PDB entry 1R5I | X-ray diffraction, 2.60 A resolution | chains A and D of the 4 polymer chains in the assembly

# Chain A
Molecule: HLA class II histocompatibility antigen, DR alpha chain
Source organism: Homo sapiens
Notes: fragment: alpha chain of class II MHC (residues 26-206)
UniProtKB: P01903 (2DRA_HUMAN); residues 1-181 here correspond to UniProt positions 26-206 (UniProt number = residue number + 25)
Amino-acid sequence (181 residues; numbered 1 to 181; the number before each row is that of its first residue):
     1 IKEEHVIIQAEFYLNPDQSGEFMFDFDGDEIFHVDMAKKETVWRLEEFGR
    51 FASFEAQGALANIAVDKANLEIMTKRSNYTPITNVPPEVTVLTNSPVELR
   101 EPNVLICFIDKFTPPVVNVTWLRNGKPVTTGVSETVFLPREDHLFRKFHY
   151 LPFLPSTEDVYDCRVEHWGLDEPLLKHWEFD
Cystine bridges: Cys107-Cys163
Modified positions: Mse23 (selenomethionine; parent Met); Mse36 (selenomethionine; parent Met); Mse73 (selenomethionine; parent Met)
Differences from the reference sequence: modified residue (23, 36, 73)
Swiss-Prot annotation at these positions:
  - region: Glu179 to Asp181 (Connecting peptide)
  - site: Gln9 (Self- and pathogen-derived peptide antigen), Gly49 (Self-peptide antigen), Phe51 (Self- and pathogen-derived peptide antigen), Ala52 (Self-peptide antigen), Ser53 (Self- and pathogen-derived peptide antigen), Glu55 (Pathogen-derived peptide antigen), Asn62 (Self- and pathogen-derived peptide antigen), Asn69 (Pathogen-derived peptide antigen), Arg76 (Self- and pathogen-derived peptide antigen)
  - glycosylation (N-linked (GlcNAc...) asparagine): Asn78, Asn118
Reported in the primary citation:
  - mutagenesis - K39A: unchanged binding to superantigen (chain D) (citing earlier work)

# Chain D
Molecule: superantigen
Source organism: Mycoplasma arthritidis
UniProtKB: Q48898 (Q48898_MYCAT); aligned to UniProt positions 23-235 over residues 1-213 (the alignment contains insertions or deletions, so no single offset holds)
Amino-acid sequence (216 residues; row label = number of the first residue in the row; numbers below 1 keep their minus sign (Leu-2 is residue -2)):
    -2 LGSMKLRVENPKKAQKHFVQNLNNVVFTNKELEDIYNLSNKEETKEVLKL
    48 FKLKVNQFYRHAFGIVNDYNGLLEYKEIFNMMFLKLSVVFDTQRKEANNV
    98 EQIKRNIAILDEIMAKADNDLSYFISQNKNFQELWDKAVKLTKEMKIKLK
   148 GQKLDLRDGEVAINKVRELFGSDKNVKELWWFRSLLVKGVYLIKRYYEGD
   198 IELKTTSDFAKAVFED
Disordered / not traced: -2 to -1
Differences from the reference sequence: cloning artifact (-2 to 0)
Reported in the primary citation:
  - self-association interface (contacts with another copy of this molecule); pairs are residue here / residue on that copy: Arg154-Asp197, Ile144, Arg192, Tyr193, Tyr194, Glu195
  - binding site for phosphate ion: His14, Lys113, Asp117

# How chain A and chain D interact
Residue-residue contacts (27):
  Tyr13(A) - Asp88(D)  hydrogen bond
  Asp17(A) - Lys92(D)  hydrogen bond (backbone-side chain)
  Gln18(A) - Asp88(D)  hydrogen bond
  Gln18(A) - Arg91(D)  hydrogen bond
  Gln18(A) - Lys92(D)  hydrogen bond (backbone-side chain)
  Ala37(A) - Thr89(D)
  Ala37(A) - Gln99(D)  hydrogen bond (backbone-side chain)
  Lys38(A) - Arg102(D)
  Lys39(A) - Ile106(D)
  Lys39(A) - Glu109(D)  salt bridge
  Gln57(A) - Lys82(D)  hydrogen bond
  Gln57(A) - Glu109(D)
  Gln57(A) - Lys113(D)
  Leu60(A) - Val85(D)  hydrophobic
  Leu60(A) - Ile106(D)  hydrophobic
  Ala61(A) - His14(D)
  Ala61(A) - Met78(D)
  Ala61(A) - Lys82(D)
  Asn62(A) - His14(D)
  Ile63(A) - Val85(D)  hydrophobic
  Ala64(A) - Leu81(D)
  Ala64(A) - Lys82(D)
  Ala64(A) - Val85(D)  hydrophobic
  Val65(A) - His14(D)
  Val65(A) - Met78(D)  hydrophobic
  Lys67(A) - Ser84(D)  hydrogen bond
  Lys67(A) - Asp88(D)  salt bridge
Also at the interface, not in a pair above, chain A (16 interface residues in all): Mse36, Ala68
Also at the interface, not in a pair above, chain D (17 interface residues in all): Asn103, Ile110
Interface features reported in the paper:
  - specific contacts: Tyr13(A)-Asp88(D), Asp17(A)-Lys92(D), Gln18(A)-Asp88(D), Ala37(A)-Gln99(D), Lys38(A)-Arg102(D), Lys39(A)-Glu109(D) (salt bridge), Gln57(A)-Lys82(D), Asn62(A)-His14(D), Lys67(A)-Asp88(D), Ser84(D)-Lys67(A), Thr89(D)-Ala37(A), Arg91(D)-Gln18(A), Lys113(D)-Gln57(A)
  - interface residues, chain A: Tyr13(A), Mse36(A), Lys39(A), Leu60(A), Ala61(A), Ile63(A), Ala64(A), Val65(A), Ala68(A)
  - interface residues, chain D: Met78(D), Leu81(D), Val85(D), Ile106(D)

# Summary
16 residues of chain A face 17 of chain D across their interface; the contacts include 8 hydrogen bonds and 2
salt bridges. Among the polar pairs are Lys39(A)-Glu109(D), Lys67(A)-Asp88(D) and Tyr13(A)-Asp88(D). The
authors report contacts between Tyr13(A) and Asp88(D), Asp17(A) and Lys92(D) and Gln18(A) and Asp88(D) among
others; a salt bridge between Lys39(A) and Glu109(D). From the paper: a binding site for phosphate ion at
His14(D), Lys113(D) and Asp117(D); K39A of chain A leaves binding to superantigen (chain D) unchanged.
Chain A is HLA class II histocompatibility antigen, DR alpha chain (Homo sapiens) and chain D is superantigen
(Mycoplasma arthritidis); the structure, Crystal structure of the MAM-MHC complex, was determined by X-ray
diffraction.
